PDB entry 8QAY | X-ray diffraction, 2.20 A resolution | chains A and B of the 8 polymer chains in the assembly

[Chain A (and B)]
Protein: Imidazoleglycerol-phosphate dehydratase
Source organism: Medicago truncatula
Notes: EC 4.2.1.19; chain B of this document is another copy of the same molecule, construct and numbering; everything in this record applies to it too
Reference sequence: I3SDM5 (I3SDM5_MEDTR); residue numbers follow UniProt; this construct covers 70-275
Sequence (206 residues; numbered 70 to 275; the number before each row is that of its first residue):
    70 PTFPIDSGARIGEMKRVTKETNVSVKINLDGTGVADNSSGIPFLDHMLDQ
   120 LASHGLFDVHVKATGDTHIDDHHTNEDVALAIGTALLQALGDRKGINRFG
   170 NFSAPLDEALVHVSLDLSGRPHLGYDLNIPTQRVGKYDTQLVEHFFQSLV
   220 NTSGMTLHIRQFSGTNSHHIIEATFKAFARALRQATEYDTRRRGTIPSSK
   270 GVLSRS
Unresolved in the structure: 70-76, 262-275
Bound ions: Mn2+ site 1: His115, His237, Glu241 (together with formate) (shared with His142(B) of chain B); Mn2+ site 2: His141, Glu145, His213 (together with formate) (shared with 1 residue of chain E); Mn2+ site 3: His142 (together with formate) (shared with 3 residues of chain E); Mn2+ site 4: His238 (together with formate) (shared with His141(B), Glu145(B), His213(B) of chain B)

[How chain A and chain B interact]
Contacting residue pairs (24; chain A residue first):
  Pro111(A) with His137(B); Ile138(B)
  Phe112(A) with Ile138(B), hydrophobic
  His115(A) with Ile138(B); His142(B), hydrogen bond
  Pro199(A) with Gln201(B); Gln209(B)
  Thr200(A) with Gln201(B); Gln209(B)
  Gln201(A) with Gln201(B), hydrogen bond (backbone-side chain)
  Arg202(A) with Arg202(B), hydrogen bond (backbone-side chain)
  Val203(A) with Asp139(B)
  Gly204(A) with Ile138(B); Asp139(B); Arg202(B), hydrogen bond (backbone-side chain)
  Thr234(A) with Gln209(B), hydrogen bond (backbone-side chain)
  Asn235(A) with His141(B); Gln209(B)
  Ser236(A) with Gln209(B), hydrogen bond (backbone-side chain)
  His237(A) with Asp139(B), salt bridge; His141(B); His142(B)
  His238(A) with His141(B), hydrogen bond; His213(B), hydrogen bond
Also at the interface, not in a pair above, chain A (16 interface residues in all): Asp176, Glu241
Also at the interface, not in a pair above, chain B (11 interface residues in all): Glu145, Asp207

[In short]
16 residues of chain A face 11 of chain B across their interface, with 8 hydrogen bonds and 1 salt bridge.
Polar pairs include His237(A)-Asp139(B), His115(A)-His142(B) and Gln201(A)-Gln201(B). His115(A), His237(A) and
Glu241(A) form the Mn2+ site 1.
Both chains are Imidazoleglycerol-phosphate dehydratase (Medicago truncatula). Entry 8QAY (Medicago truncatula
HISN5 (IGPD) in complex with MN, FMT, ACT, CIT, EDO, SO4) was determined by X-ray diffraction together with
8QAV, 8QAW, 8QAX and 7OJ5 from the same study.
